PDB entry 9NO1 | electron microscopy, 8.30 A resolution (very low resolution: no residue pairs are listed; an interface is given only as per-side residue counts) | chains O and P of the 24 polymer chains in the assembly

[Chain O (and P)]
Protein: ORF41
From: Human alphaherpesvirus 3
Notes: chain P of this document is another copy of the same molecule, construct and numbering; everything in this record applies to it too
UniProtKB: Q4JQT4 (Q4JQT4_VZVO); residue numbers follow UniProt; this construct covers 1-316
Chain sequence (316 residues; row label = number of the first residue in the row):
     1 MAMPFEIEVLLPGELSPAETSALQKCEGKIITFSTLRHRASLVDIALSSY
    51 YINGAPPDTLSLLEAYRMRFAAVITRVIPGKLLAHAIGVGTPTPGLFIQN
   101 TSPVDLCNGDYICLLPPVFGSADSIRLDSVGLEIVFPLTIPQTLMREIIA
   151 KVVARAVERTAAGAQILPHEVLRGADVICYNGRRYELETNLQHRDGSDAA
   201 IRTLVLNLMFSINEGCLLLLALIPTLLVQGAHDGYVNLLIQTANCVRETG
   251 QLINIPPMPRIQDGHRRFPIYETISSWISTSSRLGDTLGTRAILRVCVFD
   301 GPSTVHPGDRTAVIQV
Unresolved in the structure: 1-3, 161-175 (chain P: 1-3, 229-266)

[Interface between chain O and chain P]
At this resolution (8 A) residue pairs are not listed: 46 residues of chain O and 50 of chain P lie at the interface.
Cross-chain cystine bridges: Cys216(O)-Cys216(P)

[In short]
46 residues of chain O face 50 of chain P across their interface.
Both chains are ORF41 (Human alphaherpesvirus 3). Entry 9NO1 (Cryo-ET map of the VZV capsid vertex (5-fold
axis)) was determined by electron microscopy.
